PDB entry 1OUX | X-ray diffraction, 2.00 A resolution | chains A and B of the 4 polymer chains in the assembly

== Chain A (and B) ==
Protein: hypothetical protein LecB
Organism: Pseudomonas aeruginosa
Notes: chain B of this document is another copy of the same molecule, construct and numbering; everything in this record applies to it too
Reference sequence: Q9HYN5 (Q9HYN5_PSEAE); residues 1-114 here correspond to UniProt positions 2-115 (UniProt number = residue number + 1)
Sequence (114 residues; row label = number of the first residue in the row):
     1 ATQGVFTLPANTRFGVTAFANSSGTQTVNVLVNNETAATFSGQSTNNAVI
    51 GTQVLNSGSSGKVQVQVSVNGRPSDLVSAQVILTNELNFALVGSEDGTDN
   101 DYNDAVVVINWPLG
Ion coordination: Ca2+ site 1: Asn21, Asp101, Asn103, Asp104 (shared with Gly114(B) of chain B); Ca2+ site 2: Glu95, Asp99, Asp101, Asp104; Ca2+ site 3: Gly114 (shared with Asn21(B), Asp101(B), Asn103(B), Asp104(B) of chain B)

== Interface between chain A and chain B ==
Contacting residue pairs (53):
  Arg13(A) with Asn46(B)
  Gly15(A) with Asn47(B)
  Thr17(A) with Phe19(B)
  Phe19(A) with Thr17(B)
  Asn21(A) with Leu113(B); Gly114(B)
  Asn46(A) with Arg13(B), hydrogen bond; Val54(B)
  Asn47(A) with Gly15(B); Asn110(B), hydrogen bond; Leu113(B)
  Thr52(A) with Val49(B)
  Val54(A) with Asn46(B)
  Val77(A) with Leu83(B), hydrophobic; Thr84(B)
  Ser78(A) with Leu83(B)
  Ala79(A) with Leu83(B), hydrophobic
  Val81(A) with Val81(B), hydrophobic
  Leu83(A) with Val77(B), hydrophobic; Ser78(B); Ala79(B), hydrophobic
  Thr84(A) with Val77(B); Tyr102(B)
  Glu86(A) with Asn100(B); Asp101(B)
  Leu87(A) with Val77(B), hydrophobic; Gly93(B); Asp101(B); Tyr102(B)
  Phe89(A) with Leu91(B), hydrophobic; Val106(B), hydrophobic
  Leu91(A) with Val81(B), hydrophobic; Phe89(B), hydrophobic; Leu91(B), hydrophobic
  Gly93(A) with Leu87(B)
  Asn100(A) with Glu86(B)
  Asp101(A) with Glu86(B); Gly114(B)
  Tyr102(A) with Thr84(B); Leu87(B)
  Asn103(A) with Pro112(B), hydrogen bond (side chain-backbone); Leu113(B), hydrogen bond (side chain-backbone); Gly114(B), hydrogen bond (side chain-backbone)
  Val106(A) with Phe89(B), hydrophobic
  Asn110(A) with Asn47(B), hydrogen bond
  Pro112(A) with Asn103(B), hydrogen bond (backbone-side chain)
  Leu113(A) with Asn21(B); Asn47(B); Asn103(B), hydrogen bond (backbone-side chain)
  Gly114(A) with Asn21(B), hydrogen bond (backbone-side chain); Thr45(B); Asp101(B); Asn103(B), hydrogen bond (backbone-side chain)
Other interface residues (no listed pair), chain A (32 interface residues in all): Thr45, Val92, Val108
Other interface residues (no listed pair), chain B (32 interface residues in all): Val92, Val108

== Overview ==
The chain A/chain B interface involves 32 residues from each chain, with 10 hydrogen bonds. Among the polar
pairs are Asn46(A)-Arg13(B), Asn47(A)-Asn110(B) and Asn103(A)-Pro112(B). The Ca2+ site 1 is built by Asn21(A),
Asp101(A), Asn103(A) and Asp104(A).
Chain A and chain B are both hypothetical protein LecB (Pseudomonas aeruginosa); the structure, LecB (PA-LII)
sugar-free, was determined by X-ray diffraction, deposited together with 1OUR, 1OUS, 1OVP, 1OVS and 1OXC.
